6Z11 - chains C and E of the 6 polymer chains in the assembly; structure by electron microscopy, 3.36 A resolution.

== Chain C ==
Molecule: DNA-directed RNA polymerase subunit beta
Organism: Mycolicibacterium smegmatis MC2 155
Notes: EC 2.7.7.6
UniProt: P60281 (RPOB_MYCS2); residue numbers follow UniProt; this construct covers 1-1169
Chain sequence (1169 residues; row label = number of the first residue in the row):
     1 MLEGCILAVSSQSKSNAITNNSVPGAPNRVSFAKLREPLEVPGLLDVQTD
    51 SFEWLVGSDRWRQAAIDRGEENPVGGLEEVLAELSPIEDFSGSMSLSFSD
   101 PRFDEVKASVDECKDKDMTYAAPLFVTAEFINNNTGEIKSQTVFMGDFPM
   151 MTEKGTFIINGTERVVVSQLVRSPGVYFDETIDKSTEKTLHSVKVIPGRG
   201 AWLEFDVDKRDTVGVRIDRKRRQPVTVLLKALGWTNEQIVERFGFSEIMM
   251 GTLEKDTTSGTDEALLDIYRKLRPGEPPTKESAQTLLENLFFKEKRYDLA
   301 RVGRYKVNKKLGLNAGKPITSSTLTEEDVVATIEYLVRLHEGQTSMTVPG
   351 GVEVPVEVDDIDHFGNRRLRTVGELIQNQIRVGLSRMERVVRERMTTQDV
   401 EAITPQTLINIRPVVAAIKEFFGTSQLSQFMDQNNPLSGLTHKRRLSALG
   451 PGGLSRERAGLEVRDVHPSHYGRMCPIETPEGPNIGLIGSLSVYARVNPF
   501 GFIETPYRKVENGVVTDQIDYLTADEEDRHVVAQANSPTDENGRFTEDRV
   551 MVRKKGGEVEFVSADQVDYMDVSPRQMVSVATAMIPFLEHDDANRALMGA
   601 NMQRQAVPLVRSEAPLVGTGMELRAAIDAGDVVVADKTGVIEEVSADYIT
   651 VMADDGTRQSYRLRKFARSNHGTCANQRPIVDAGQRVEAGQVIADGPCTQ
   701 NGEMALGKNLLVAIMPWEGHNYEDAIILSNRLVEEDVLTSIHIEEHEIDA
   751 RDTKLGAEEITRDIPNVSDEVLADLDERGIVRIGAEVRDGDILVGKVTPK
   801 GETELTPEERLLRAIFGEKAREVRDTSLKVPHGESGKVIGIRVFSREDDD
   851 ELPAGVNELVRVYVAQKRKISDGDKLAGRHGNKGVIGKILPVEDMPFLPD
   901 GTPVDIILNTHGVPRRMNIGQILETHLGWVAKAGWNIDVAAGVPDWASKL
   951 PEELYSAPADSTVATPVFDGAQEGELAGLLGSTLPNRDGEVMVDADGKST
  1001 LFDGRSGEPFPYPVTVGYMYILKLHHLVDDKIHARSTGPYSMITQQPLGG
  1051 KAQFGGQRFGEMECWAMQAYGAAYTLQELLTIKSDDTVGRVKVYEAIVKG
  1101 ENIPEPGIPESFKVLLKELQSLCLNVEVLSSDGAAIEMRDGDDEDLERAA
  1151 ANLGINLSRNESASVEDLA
Disordered / not traced: 1-20, 801-821, 1131-1169
Curated features (UniProtKB/Swiss-Prot):
  - mutagenesis: Q429 (Q429K/L: Rifampicin (Rif) resistant), D432 (D432V: Rifampicin (Rif) resistant; D432Y: Rifampicin (Rif) resistant; RbpA no longer rescues transcription in the presence of Rif. Decreased affinity for Rif, no change in affinity for RbpA), H442 (H442D/L/P/R/Y: Rifampicin (Rif) resistant), R445 (R445L/P: Rifampicin (Rif) resistant), S447 (S447L/P/W: Rifampicin (Rif) resistant; RbpA no longer rescues transcription in the presence of Rif, decreased affinity for Rif, no change in affinity for RbpA; tested in the Leu mutation), L449 (L449P: Rifampicin (Rif) resistant)

== Chain E ==
Molecule: DNA-directed RNA polymerase subunit omega
Organism: Mycolicibacterium smegmatis MC2 155
Notes: EC 2.7.7.6
UniProt: A0QWT1 (RPOZ_MYCS2); numbering as in UniProt (aligned over 1-107)
Chain sequence (107 residues; each row starts with the number of its first residue):
     1 MSTPHADAQLNAADDLGIDSSAASAYDTPLGITNPPIDELLSRASSKYAL
    51 VIYAAKRARQINDYYNQLGDGILEYVGPLVEPGLQEKPLSIALREIHGDL
   101 LEHTEGE
Disordered / not traced: 1-24, 107

== Chain C / chain E interface ==
Residue-residue contacts (9; chain C residue first):
  Y1070(C) - Y48(E)  hydrogen bond (backbone-side chain)
  G1071(C) - Y48(E)
  G1100(C) - N62(E)
  G1100(C) - N66(E)  hydrogen bond (backbone-side chain)
  E1101(C) - N66(E)
  N1102(C) - R59(E)
  N1102(C) - D63(E)  hydrogen bond
  I1103(C) - R59(E)
  E1105(C) - R59(E)  salt bridge
Also at the interface, not in a pair above, chain C (8 interface residues in all): Y1074
Also at the interface, not in a pair above, chain E (6 interface residues in all): I52

== Summary ==
8 residues of chain C and 6 residues of chain E are in contact, with 3 hydrogen bonds and 1 salt bridge. Among
the polar pairs are E1105(C)-R59(E), Y1070(C)-Y48(E) and G1100(C)-N66(E). From UniProt: 6 mutagenesis sites on
chain C.
Here chain C is DNA-directed RNA polymerase subunit beta and chain E is DNA-directed RNA polymerase subunit
omega, both from Mycolicibacterium smegmatis MC2 155. Entry 6Z11 (Structure of Mycobacterium smegmatis HelD
protein in complex with RNA polymerase core - State III, primary ...) was determined by electron microscopy.
